PDB entry 7MKJ | electron microscopy, 2.90 A resolution | chains G and I of the 9 polymer chains in the assembly

[Chain G]
Name: DNA-directed RNA polymerase subunit alpha
Source organism: Escherichia coli
Notes: EC 2.7.7.6
Reference sequence: A0A073G207 (A0A073G207_ECOLX); residue numbers follow UniProt; this construct covers 1-329
Chain sequence (329 residues; row label = number of the first residue in the row):
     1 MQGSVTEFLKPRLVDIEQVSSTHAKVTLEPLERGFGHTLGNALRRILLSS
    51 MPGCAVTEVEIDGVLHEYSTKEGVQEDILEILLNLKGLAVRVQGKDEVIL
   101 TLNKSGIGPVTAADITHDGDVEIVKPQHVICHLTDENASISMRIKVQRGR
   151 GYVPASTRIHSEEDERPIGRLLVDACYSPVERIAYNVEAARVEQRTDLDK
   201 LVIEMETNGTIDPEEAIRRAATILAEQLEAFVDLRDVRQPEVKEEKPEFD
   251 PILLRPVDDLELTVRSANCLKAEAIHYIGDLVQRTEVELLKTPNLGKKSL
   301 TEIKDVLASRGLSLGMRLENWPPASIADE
Not modelled in the structure: 1-4, 238-329

[Chain I]
Name: DNA-directed RNA polymerase subunit beta
Source organism: Escherichia coli
Notes: EC 2.7.7.6
Reference sequence: P0A8V4 (RPOB_ECO57); residues 1-1342 here = UniProt positions 1-1342
Chain sequence (1342 residues; numbered 1 to 1342; the number before each row is that of its first residue):
     1 MVYSYTEKKRIRKDFGKRPQVLDVPYLLSIQLDSFQKFIEQDPEGQYGLE
    51 AAFRSVFPIQSYSGNSELQYVSYRLGEPVFDVQECQIRGVTYSAPLRVKL
   101 RLVIYEREAPEGTVKDIKEQEVYMGEIPLMTDNGTFVINGTERVIVSQLH
   151 RSPGVFFDSDKGKTHSSGKVLYNARIIPYRGSWLDFEFDPKDNLFVRIDR
   201 RRKLPATIILRALNYTTEQILDLFFEKVIFEIRDNKLQMELVPERLRGET
   251 ASFDIEANGKVYVEKGRRITARHIRQLEKDDVKLIEVPVEYIAGKVVAKD
   301 YIDESTGELICAANMELSLDLLAKLSQSGHKRIETLFTNDLDHGPYISET
   351 LRVDPTNDRLSALVEIYRMMRPGEPPTREAAESLFENLFFSEDRYDLSAV
   401 GRMKFNRSLLREEIEGSGILSKDDIIDVMKKLIDIRNGKGEVDDIDHLGN
   451 RRIRSVGEMAENQFRVGLVRVERAVKERLSLGDLDTLMPQDMINAKPISA
   501 AVKEFFGSSQLSQFMDQNNPLSEITHKRRISALGPGGLTRERAGFEVRDV
   551 HPTHYGRVCPIETPEGPNIGLINSLSVYAQTNEYGFLETPYRKVTDGVVT
   601 DEIHYLSAIEEGNYVIAQANSNLDEEGHFVEDLVTCRSKGESSLFSRDQV
   651 DYMDVSTQQVVSVGASLIPFLEHDDANRALMGANMQRQAVPTLRADKPLV
   701 GTGMERAVAVDSGVTAVAKRGGVVQYVDASRIVIKVNEDEMYPGEAGIDI
   751 YNLTKYTRSNQNTCINQMPCVSLGEPVERGDVLADGPSTDLGELALGQNM
   801 RVAFMPWNGYNFEDSILVSERVVQEDRFTTIHIQELACVSRDTKLGPEEI
   851 TADIPNVGEAALSKLDESGIVYIGAEVTGGDILVGKVTPKGETQLTPEEK
   901 LLRAIFGEKASDVKDSSLRVPNGVSGTVIDVQVFTRDGVEKDKRALEIEE
   951 MQLKQAKKDLSEELQILEAGLFSRIRAVLVAGGVEAEKLDKLPRDRWLEL
  1001 GLTDEEKQNQLEQLAEQYDELKHEFEKKLEAKRRKITQGDDLAPGVLKIV
  1051 KVYLAVKRRIQPGDKMAGRHGNKGVISKINPIEDMPYDENGTPVDIVLNP
  1101 LGVPSRMNIGQILETHLGMAAKGIGDKINAMLKQQQEVAKLREFIQRAYD
  1151 LGADVRQKVDLSTFSDEEVMRLAENLRKGMPIATPVFDGAKEAEIKELLK
  1201 LGDLPTSGQIRLYDGRTGEQFERPVTVGYMYMLKLNHLVDDKMHARSTGS
  1251 YSLVTQQPLGGKAQFGGQRFGEMEVWALEAYGAAYTLQEMLTVKSDDVNG
  1301 RTKMYKNIVDGNHQMEPGMPESFNVLLKEIRSLGINIELEDE
Not modelled in the structure: 1, 1342
Small-molecule neighbours:
  - chapso (1N7), molecule 1: Gln46, Tyr47, Tyr179, Ser398, Ala399, Val400, Arg452, Glu458, Glu461, Asn462, Glu583, Tyr584
  - chapso (1N7), molecule 2: Gln725, Tyr726, Arg731, Glu962, Gln965, Ile966, Ala969
Curated features (UniProtKB/Swiss-Prot):
  - modified residue (N6-acetyllysine): Lys1022, Lys1200
From the paper describing this entry:
  - binding site for Nontemplate strand of T7A1 promoter DNA: Arg201
  - binding site for Template strand of T7A1 promoter DNA: Arg470, Lys496

[Interface between chain G and chain I]
Residue-residue contacts (62):
  Asn41(G) - Gly1215(I)
  Asn41(G) - Arg1216(I)
  Asn41(G) - Thr1217(I)
  Asn41(G) - Gly1218(I)
  Arg44(G) - Glu1083(I)
  Arg44(G) - Tyr1087(I)
  Arg44(G) - Gly1091(I)
  Arg45(G) - Glu1083(I)  hydrogen bond (side chain-backbone)
  Arg45(G) - Asp1084(I)  salt bridge
  Arg45(G) - Gly1215(I)  hydrogen bond (side chain-backbone)
  Arg45(G) - Arg1216(I)
  Ser49(G) - Glu1083(I)
  Leu65(G) - Ile873(I)
  His66(G) - Ile873(I)
  His66(G) - Gly874(I)
  His66(G) - Thr927(I)
  His66(G) - Ile929(I)
  Tyr68(G) - Tyr756(I)
  Tyr68(G) - Ile831(I)  hydrophobic
  Tyr68(G) - Ile929(I)  hydrophobic
  Tyr68(G) - Ala1055(I)  hydrophobic
  Tyr68(G) - Lys1057(I)
  Thr70(G) - Ala729(I)
  Thr70(G) - Lys755(I)
  Lys71(G) - Asp728(I)
  Glu72(G) - Tyr726(I)
  Glu72(G) - Arg731(I)  salt bridge
  Gly73(G) - Tyr726(I)
  Gly73(G) - Asp728(I)
  Val74(G) - Asp728(I)
  Val74(G) - Ala729(I)  hydrogen bond (backbone-backbone)
  Gln75(G) - Ala729(I)
  Gln75(G) - Val771(I)  hydrogen bond (side chain-backbone)
  Glu76(G) - Ala729(I)
  Asp77(G) - Ala729(I)
  Asp77(G) - Lys755(I)  salt bridge
  Asp77(G) - Tyr756(I)  hydrogen bond
  Asp77(G) - Asn766(I)
  Leu79(G) - Tyr756(I)
  Leu79(G) - Ile831(I)  hydrophobic
  Glu80(G) - Met768(I)
  Leu83(G) - Leu693(I)  hydrophobic
  Leu83(G) - Arg694(I)
  Lys86(G) - Asp826(I)  salt bridge
  Thr134(G) - Tyr726(I)
  Thr134(G) - Val727(I)  hydrogen bond (side chain-backbone)
  Thr134(G) - Leu773(I)
  Asp135(G) - Tyr726(I)
  Tyr152(G) - Val823(I)
  Tyr152(G) - Gln824(I)
  Tyr152(G) - Arg1059(I)  hydrogen bond
  Glu162(G) - Lys864(I)  salt bridge
  Glu165(G) - Glu876(I)
  Ile168(G) - Ile873(I)
  Glu181(G) - Arg821(I)  hydrogen bond (backbone-side chain)
  Arg182(G) - Asn1090(I)  hydrogen bond (side chain-backbone)
  Arg182(G) - Thr1092(I)
  Ile183(G) - Gly1091(I)
  Ala184(G) - Asn1090(I)
  Ala184(G) - Gly1091(I)
  Tyr185(G) - Tyr1087(I)  hydrogen bond
  Tyr185(G) - Gly1218(I)
Other interface residues (no listed pair), chain G (36 interface residues in all): Leu48, Glu67, Ser69, Pro154, Asp174, Cys176
Other interface residues (no listed pair), chain I (45 interface residues in all): Ser730, Pro769, Tyr872, Ala875, Val928, Glu962, Glu1089, Pro1093

[Overview]
36 residues of chain G face 45 of chain I across their interface, with 10 hydrogen bonds and 5 salt bridges.
Polar pairs include Arg45(G)-Asp1084(I), Glu72(G)-Arg731(I) and Asp77(G)-Lys755(I). From the paper: a binding
site for Template strand of T7A1 promoter DNA at Arg470(I) and Lys496(I); a binding site for Nontemplate
strand of T7A1 promoter DNA at Arg201(I).
Here chain G is DNA-directed RNA polymerase subunit alpha and chain I is DNA-directed RNA polymerase subunit
beta, both from Escherichia coli. Entry 7MKJ (Cryo-EM structure of Escherichia coli RNA polymerase bound to
T7A1 promoter DNA) was determined by electron microscopy, deposited together with 7MKD, 7MKE and 7MKI.
